Entry 5LMN (electron microscopy, 3.55 A resolution); this record covers chains A and P of the 24 polymer chains in the assembly.

[Chain A]
Molecule: 16S ribosomal RNA
Source organism: Thermus thermophilus HB8
Sequence (1522 nucleotides; each row starts with the number of its first residue; note: 44 numbers in that range are skipped by the numbering (no residue carries them; nothing is unmodelled there); a row labelled like 189A-189L holds insertion residues (189A, then the next letters in order); numbering starts at 0):
     0 UUUGUUGGAG AGUUUGAUCC UGGCUCAGGG UGAACGCUGG CGGCGUGCCU AAGACAUGCA
    60 AGUCGUGCGG GCCG
    76 CGGGGUUUU
    88 ACUCCG
    96 UGGUCAGCGG CGGACGGGUG AGUAACGCGU GGGU
  129A G
   130 ACCUACCCGG AAGAGGGGGA CAACCCGGGG AAACUCGGGC UAAUCCCCCA UGUGGACCCG
189A-189L CCCCUUGGGGUG
   190 UGUCCAAAGG GCUUU
   216 GCCCGCUUCC GGAUGGGCCC GCGUCCCAUC AGCUAGUUGG UGGGGUAAUG GCCCACCAAG
   276 GCGACGACGG GUAGCCGGUC UGAGAGGAUG GCCGGCCACA GGGGCACUGA GACACGGGCC
   336 CCACUCCUAC GGGAGGCAGC AGUUAGGAAU CUUCCGCAAU GGGCGCAAGC CUGACGGAGC
   396 GACGCCGCUU GGAGGAAGAA GCCCUUCGGG GUGUAAACUC CUGA
   441 ACCCGGGACG AAACCCCC
   460 GA
   470 CGAGGGGA
   479 CUGACGGUAC CGGGGUAA
   498 UAGCGCCGGC CAACUCCGUG CCAGCAGCCG CGGUAAUACG GAGGGCGCGA GCGUUACCCG
   558 GAUUCACUGG GCGUAAAGGG CGUGUAGGCG GCCUGGGGCG UCCCAUGUGA AAGACCACGG
   618 CUCAACCGUG GGGGAGCGUG GGAUACGCUC AGGCUAGACG GUGGGAGAGG GUGGUGGAAU
   678 UCCCGGAGUA GCGGUGAAAU GCGCAGAUAC CGGGAGGAAC GCCGAUGGCG AAGGCAGCCA
   738 CCUGGUCCAC CCGUGACGCU GAGGCGCGAA AGCGUGGGGA GCAAACCGGA UUAGAUACCC
   798 GGGUAGUCCA CGCCCUAAAC GAUGCGCGCU AGGUCUCUGG GUCU
   848 CCUGGGGGCC GAAGCUAACG CGUUAAGCGC GCCGCCUGGG GAGUACGGCC GCAAGGCUGA
   908 AACUCAAAGG AAUUGACGGG GGCCCGCACA AGCGGUGGAG CAUGUGGUUU AAUUCGAAGC
   968 AACGCGAAGA ACCUUACCAG GCCUUGACAU GCUA
 1001A G
  1002 GGAACCCGGG UGAAAGCCUG GGGUGCCCC
1030A-1030D GCGA
  1031 GGGGAGCCCU AGCACAGGUG CUGCAUGGCC GUCGUCAGCU CGUGCCGUGA GGUGUUGGGU
  1091 UAAGUCCCGC AACGAGCGCA ACCCCCGCCG UUAGUUGCCA GCGGUUCGGC CGGGCACUCU
  1151 AACGGGACUG CCCGCG
  1168 AAAGCGGGAG GAAGGAGGGG ACGACGUCUG GUCAGCAUGG CCCUUACGGC CUGGGCGACA
  1228 CACGUGCUAC AAUGCCCACU ACAAAGCGAU GCCACCCGGC AACGGGGAGC UAAUCGCAAA
  1288 AAGGUGGGCC CAGUUCGGAU UGGGGUCUGC AACCCGACCC CAUGAAGCCG GAAUCGCUAG
  1348 UAAUCGCGGA UCAGCC
 1363A A
  1364 UGCCGCGGUG AAUACGUUCC CGGGCCUUGU ACACACCGCC CGUCACGCCA UGGGAGCGGG
  1424 CUCUACCCGA AGUCGCCGG
1442A-1442B GA
  1443 GCCUA
  1452 C
  1456 GGGCAGGCGC CGAGGGUAGG GCCCGUGACU GGGGCGAAGU CGUAACAAGG UAGCUGUACC
  1516 GGAAGGUGCG GCUGGAUCAC CUCCUUUCU
Disordered / not traced: 0-4, 1533, 1543-1544
Ion coordination: Mg2+ site 1: U13, G527; Mg2+ site 2 near G21 (its only coordinating residue here); Mg2+ site 3: C48, G115; Mg2+ site 4 near A53 (its only coordinating residue here); Mg2+ site 5: A59, U387; Mg2+ site 6 near G107 (its only coordinating residue here); Mg2+ site 7: A109, G331; Mg2+ site 8: A116, G117, G289; Mg2+ site 9: C121, G124, U125; Mg2+ site 10 near A195 (its only coordinating residue here); Mg2+ site 11: U252, G266, C267; Mg2+ site 12 near A270 (its only coordinating residue here); 55 more Mg2+ sites not listed
Reported in the primary citation:
  - binding site for mRNA: A790, G926

[Chain P]
Name: 30S ribosomal protein S16
Source organism: Thermus thermophilus (strain HB8 / ATCC 27634 / DSM 579)
UniProtKB: Q5SJH3 (RS16_THET8); residues 1-88 here = UniProt positions 1-88
Chain sequence (88 residues; row label = number of the first residue in the row):
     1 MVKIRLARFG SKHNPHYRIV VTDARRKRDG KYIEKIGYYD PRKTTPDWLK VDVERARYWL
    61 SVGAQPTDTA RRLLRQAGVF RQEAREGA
Disordered / not traced: 84-88

[How chain A and chain P interact]
Contacting residue pairs (93; chain A residue first):
  C43(A) - Ser11(P)  hydrogen bond to the phosphate
  C43(A) - Lys12(P)  salt bridge to the phosphate
  C43(A) - His13(P)  phosphate contact
  G44(A) - Ser11(P)  hydrogen bond to the phosphate
  G44(A) - Lys12(P)  salt bridge to the phosphate
  C110(A) - Arg25(P)  sugar contact
  C110(A) - Arg26(P)  sugar contact
  G111(A) - Arg26(P)  sugar contact
  G111(A) - Lys27(P)  sugar contact
  G112(A) - Lys27(P)  salt bridge to the phosphate
  A134(A) - Arg25(P)  base contact
  C135(A) - Met1(P)  hydrogen bond to the base
  C136(A) - Met1(P)  sugar contact
  C136(A) - Gly63(P)  hydrogen bond to the sugar
  C136(A) - Gln65(P)  hydrogen bond to the sugar
  C137(A) - Ser61(P)  hydrogen bond to the sugar
  C137(A) - Val62(P)  base contact
  C137(A) - Gly63(P)  sugar contact
  G227(A) - Val62(P)  hydrogen bond to the base
  A228(A) - Val2(P)  sugar contact
  A228(A) - Tyr58(P)  sugar contact
  A228(A) - Trp59(P)  phosphate contact
  A228(A) - Val62(P)  sugar contact
  U229(A) - Asp23(P)  sugar contact
  U229(A) - Ile33(P)  phosphate contact
  U229(A) - Trp59(P)  phosphate contact
  G230(A) - Arg25(P)  sugar contact
  G230(A) - Ile33(P)  phosphate contact
  G309(A) - Lys27(P)  salt bridge to the phosphate
  G309(A) - Gly30(P)  phosphate contact
  G309(A) - Lys31(P)  phosphate contact
  G310(A) - Lys27(P)  salt bridge to the phosphate
  G310(A) - Gly30(P)  phosphate contact
  G310(A) - Lys31(P)  sugar contact
  A374(A) - Tyr17(P)  hydrogen bond to the sugar
  U375(A) - Leu6(P)  hydrogen bond to the sugar
  U375(A) - Tyr17(P)  hydrogen bond to the sugar
  U375(A) - Arg28(P)  hydrogen bond to the base
  U375(A) - Thr69(P)  hydrogen bond to the phosphate
  U375(A) - Arg72(P)  salt bridge to the phosphate
  G376(A) - Arg5(P)  hydrogen bond to the phosphate
  G376(A) - Leu6(P)  hydrogen bond to the phosphate
  G376(A) - Arg28(P)  sugar contact
  G376(A) - Thr67(P)  phosphate contact
  G376(A) - Thr69(P)  hydrogen bond to the phosphate
  G377(A) - Lys3(P)  salt bridge to the phosphate
  G377(A) - Arg5(P)  salt bridge to the phosphate
  G377(A) - Ala24(P)  sugar contact
  G377(A) - Thr67(P)  phosphate contact
  G378(A) - Lys3(P)  salt bridge to the phosphate
  G378(A) - Ala24(P)  phosphate contact
  C390(A) - Arg28(P)  hydrogen bond to the sugar
  G391(A) - Arg8(P)  hydrogen bond to the phosphate
  G391(A) - Arg28(P)  phosphate contact
  G392(A) - Arg8(P)  salt bridge to the phosphate
  G392(A) - Lys12(P)  phosphate contact
  G392(A) - His13(P)  salt bridge to the phosphate
  A393(A) - Lys12(P)  salt bridge to the phosphate
  A393(A) - His13(P)  salt bridge to the phosphate
  C449(A) - Arg42(P)  hydrogen bond to the sugar
  G450(A) - Pro15(P)  sugar contact
  G450(A) - Pro41(P)  sugar contact
  G450(A) - Arg42(P)  sugar contact
  A452(A) - Lys43(P)  salt bridge to the phosphate
  A452(A) - Arg72(P)  base contact
  A453(A) - Asp68(P)  sugar contact
  A453(A) - Arg72(P)  sugar contact
  G471(A) - Gln82(P)  sugar contact
  A472(A) - Phe80(P)  sugar contact
  A472(A) - Arg81(P)  phosphate contact
  A472(A) - Gln82(P)  hydrogen bond to the sugar
  G473(A) - Arg75(P)  salt bridge to the phosphate
  G473(A) - Arg81(P)  salt bridge to the phosphate
  C483(A) - His13(P)  sugar contact
  A607(A) - Lys31(P)  base contact
  A608(A) - Phe9(P)  sugar contact
  A608(A) - Arg18(P)  hydrogen bond to the phosphate
  A608(A) - Tyr32(P)  hydrogen bond to the sugar
  A609(A) - Arg18(P)  salt bridge to the phosphate
  G616(A) - Thr45(P)  sugar contact
  G617(A) - Asn14(P)  base contact
  G617(A) - Thr44(P)  sugar contact
  C623(A) - Ser11(P)  hydrogen bond to the sugar
  C624(A) - Gly10(P)  hydrogen bond to the phosphate
  C624(A) - Asn14(P)  hydrogen bond to the sugar
  C624(A) - His16(P)  sugar contact
  G625(A) - Phe9(P)  phosphate contact
  G625(A) - Gly10(P)  hydrogen bond to the phosphate
  G625(A) - His16(P)  sugar contact
  U626(A) - Arg18(P)  salt bridge to the phosphate
  U626(A) - Lys35(P)  salt bridge to the phosphate
  U626(A) - Tyr38(P)  sugar contact
  G627(A) - Lys35(P)  salt bridge to the phosphate
Also at the interface, not in a pair above, chain A (45 interface residues in all): A451, C454, G474
Also at the interface, not in a pair above, chain P (50 interface residues in all): Lys50, Leu60, Ala70

[Overview]
Chain A and chain P form an interface of 45 and 50 residues respectively, with 25 hydrogen bonds and 20 salt
bridges. Polar pairs include C135(A)-Met1(P), G227(A)-Val62(P) and U375(A)-Arg28(P). The Mg2+ site 1 is built
by U13(A) and G527(A). The paper reports a binding site for mRNA at A790(A) and G926(A).
Here chain A is 16S ribosomal RNA (Thermus thermophilus HB8) and chain P is 30S ribosomal protein S16 (Thermus
thermophilus (strain HB8 / ATCC 27634 / DSM 579)). Entry 5LMN (Structure of bacterial 30S-IF1-IF3-mRNA
translation pre-initiation complex (state-1A)) was determined by electron microscopy (same publication as
5LMO, 5LMP, 5LMQ, 5LMR, 5LMS, 5LMT, 5LMU and 5LMV).
